PDB entry 6BC8 | X-ray diffraction, 1.68 A resolution | chains A and B

Chain A:
Molecule: Mitotic spindle assembly checkpoint protein MAD2B
From: Homo sapiens
Reference sequence: Q9UI95 (MD2L2_HUMAN); numbering as in UniProt (aligned over 1-211)
Sequence (227 residues; row label = number of the first residue in the row; numbers below 1 keep their minus sign (Met-15 is residue -15)):
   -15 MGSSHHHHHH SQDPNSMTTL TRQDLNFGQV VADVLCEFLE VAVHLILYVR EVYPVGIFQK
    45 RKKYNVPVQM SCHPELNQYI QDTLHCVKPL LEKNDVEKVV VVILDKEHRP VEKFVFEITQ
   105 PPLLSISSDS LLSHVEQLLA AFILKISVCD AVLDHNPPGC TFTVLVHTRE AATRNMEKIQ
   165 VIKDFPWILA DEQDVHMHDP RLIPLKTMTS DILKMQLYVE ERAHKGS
Not modelled in the structure: -15 to 2, 208-211
Construct notes: initiating methionine (-15); expression tag (-14 to 0); engineered mutation Ala124 (Arg in Q9UI95)
UniProt features mapped onto this chain:
  - natural variant: Val85 (V85E: In FANCV)
  - mutagenesis: Tyr63 (Y63A: Alters interaction with REV3L. Loss of interaction with REV3L; when associated with A-171), Trp171 (W171A: Alters interaction with REV3L and REV1. Loss of interaction with REV3L; when associated with A-63. No effect on interaction with REV1; when associated with A-124), Leu186 (L186A: Significantly prevents interaction with REV1; no effect on interaction with REV3L), Gln200 (Q200A: Significantly prevents interaction with REV1; no effect on interaction with REV3L), Tyr202 (Y202A: Significantly prevents interaction with REV1; no effect on interaction with REV3L)
What the authors report for this chain:
  - conformationally variable residues (order/disorder transition): Ile163 to Ile166
  - mutagenesis - E35A, V39R, K44A, L128A, K129A, V132A, D134A, A135D: abolished binding to Rev7 dimer
  - mutagenesis - K44A, A135D: abolished binding to Mad2
  - mutagenesis - A135D: abolished binding to BD-fused Rev7mutant

Chain B:
Molecule: DNA polymerase zeta catalytic subunit
From: Homo sapiens
Notes: EC 2.7.7.7
Reference sequence: O60673 (REV3L_HUMAN); numbering as in UniProt (aligned over 1988-2014)
Sequence (28 residues; each row starts with the number of its first residue):
  1987 MEDKKIVIMP CKCAPSRQLV QVWLQAKE
Not modelled in the structure: 1987-1988, 2014
Construct notes: initiating methionine (1987)

Chain A / chain B interface:
Residue-residue contacts - 64 pairs, chain A then chain B:
  Glu35(A) with Arg2003(B), hydrogen bond (backbone-side chain)
  Val36(A) with Arg2003(B), hydrogen bond (backbone-side chain)
  Tyr37(A) with Ala2000(B); Pro2001(B), hydrogen bond (side chain-backbone); Ser2002(B); Arg2003(B); Val2006(B), hydrophobic
  Pro38(A) with Val2006(B); Gln2007(B); Leu2010(B), hydrophobic
  Gly40(A) with Leu2010(B)
  Ile41(A) with Val2006(B), hydrophobic
  Cys56(A) with Trp2009(B)
  His57(A) with Val2006(B); Trp2009(B)
  Pro58(A) with Trp2009(B)
  Glu59(A) with Pro2001(B); Leu2005(B)
  Leu60(A) with Pro2001(B)
  Tyr63(A) with Pro1996(B); Lys1998(B), hydrogen bond (side chain-backbone); Cys1999(B); Ala2000(B); Pro2001(B)
  Glu81(A) with Lys1991(B), salt bridge
  Gly143(A) with Arg2003(B)
  Cys144(A) with Arg2003(B), hydrogen bond (backbone-side chain)
  Phe146(A) with Ala2000(B), hydrophobic
  Thr147(A) with Met1995(B)
  Val148(A) with Ile1994(B); Met1995(B); Pro1996(B)
  Leu149(A) with Ile1994(B); Met1995(B), hydrophobic
  Val150(A) with Val1993(B); Ile1994(B), hydrogen bond (backbone-backbone)
  His151(A) with Ile1992(B); Val1993(B)
  Thr152(A) with Lys1991(B); Ile1992(B), hydrogen bond (side chain-backbone)
  Glu154(A) with Lys1991(B); Ile1992(B), hydrogen bond (backbone-backbone)
  Ala155(A) with Lys1990(B); Ile1992(B)
  Ala156(A) with Lys1990(B), hydrogen bond (backbone-backbone); Ile1992(B), hydrophobic
  Met160(A) with Ile1992(B), hydrophobic
  Ile163(A) with Cys1997(B), hydrophobic
  Ile166(A) with Ile1994(B), hydrophobic
  Pro170(A) with Pro1996(B); Cys1997(B), hydrogen bond (backbone-backbone)
  Trp171(A) with Ile1994(B), hydrophobic; Met1995(B); Pro1996(B); Cys1997(B)
  Ile172(A) with Ile1994(B); Met1995(B), hydrogen bond (backbone-backbone); Cys1997(B), hydrophobic
  Leu173(A) with Ile1992(B), hydrophobic; Val1993(B); Ile1994(B), hydrophobic
  Ala174(A) with Val1993(B), hydrogen bond (backbone-backbone); Met1995(B), hydrophobic
  Asp178(A) with Met1995(B)
Interface residues without a listed pair, chain A (38 interface residues in all): Thr67, Leu74, Arg153, Val179

Overview:
The interface between chain A and chain B involves 38 residues on one side and 19 on the other; the contacts
include 12 hydrogen bonds and 1 salt bridge. Polar pairs include Glu81(A)-Lys1991(B), Glu35(A)-Arg2003(B) and
Val36(A)-Arg2003(B). From the paper: E35A, V39R and K44A of chain A, among others, abolish binding to Rev7
dimer; conformational variability at Ile163(A); 8 substitutions were tested in all.
Here chain A is Mitotic spindle assembly checkpoint protein MAD2B and chain B is DNA polymerase zeta catalytic
subunit, both from Homo sapiens. Entry 6BC8 (Crystal structure of Rev7-R124A/Rev3-RBM2 (residues 1988-2014)
complex) was determined by X-ray diffraction together with 6BCD and 6BI7 from the same study.
